PDB entry 2LXC | solution NMR | chains A and B of the 3 polymer chains in the assembly

Chain A:
Name: Ubiquitin-like protein MDY2
From: Saccharomyces cerevisiae
Notes: fragment: ubiquitin-like domain
UniProtKB: Q12285 (MDY2_YEAST); numbering as in UniProt (aligned over 74-151)
Sequence (81 residues; each row starts with the number of its first residue):
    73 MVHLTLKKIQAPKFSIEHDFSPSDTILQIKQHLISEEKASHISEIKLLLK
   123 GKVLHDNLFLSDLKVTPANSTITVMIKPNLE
Construct notes: initiating methionine (73); expression tag (152-153)
Reported in the primary citation:
  - mutagenesis - L120I: unchanged binding to Small glutamine-rich tetratricopeptide repeat-containing protein 2 (chain B)

Chain B:
Name: Small glutamine-rich tetratricopeptide repeat-containing protein 2
From: Saccharomyces cerevisiae
Notes: fragment: N-terminal domain
UniProtKB: Q12118 (SGT2_YEAST); residues 2-72 here = UniProt positions 2-72
Sequence (74 residues; numbered -1 to 72; the number before each row is that of its first residue; numbers below 1 keep their minus sign (Ser-1 is residue -1)):
    -1 SVDSASKEEIAALIVNYFSSIVEKKEISEDGADSLNVAMDCISEAFGFER
    49 EAVSGILGKSEFKGQHLADILNSA
Construct notes: expression tag (-1 to 1)
Reported in the primary citation:
  - self-association interface (contacts with another copy of this molecule): Ser32, Ala36, Cys39, Ala43
  - mutagenesis - E47A: unchanged binding to Ubiquitin-like protein MDY2 (chain A)

Chain A / chain B interface:
Pairs across the interface - 11 pairs, chain A then chain B:
  Ile81(A) with Cys39(B)
  Gln82(A) with Asp38(B); Cys39(B)
  Lys118(A) with Asp28(B); Asp31(B); Ser32(B)
  Val125(A) with Ser32(B)
  His127(A) with Asp28(B)
  Met147(A) with Val35(B); Cys39(B)
  Lys149(A) with Asp38(B)
Also at the interface, not in a pair above, chain A (9 interface residues in all): Ala83, Leu120
Also at the interface, not in a pair above, chain B (7 interface residues in all): Glu42
The authors on this interface:
  - interface residues, chain A: Ile81(A), Gln82(A), Leu120(A), Val125(A), Met147(A)
  - hot spots on chain A (mutagenesis) - L120A, G123Y, K124A (3-4-fold), V125A, M147A: decreased binding to Small glutamine-rich tetratricopeptide repeat-containing protein 2 (chain B)
  - interface residues, chain B: Asp28(B), Val35(B), Cys39(B), Glu42(B)
  - hot spots on chain B (mutagenesis) - D28A (3-4-fold), D31A (3-4-fold), V35A (over 100-fold), C39A (nearly 300-fold), C39S (700-fold), C39V (100-fold): decreased binding to Ubiquitin-like protein MDY2 (chain A)

In short:
9 residues of chain A and 7 residues of chain B are in contact. From the paper: D28A, D31A and V35A of chain
B, among others, reduce binding to Ubiquitin-like protein MDY2 (chain A); interface residues Ile81(A),
Gln82(A) and Asp28(B) among others; 13 substitutions were tested in all.
Here chain A is Ubiquitin-like protein MDY2 and chain B is Small glutamine-rich tetratricopeptide
repeat-containing protein 2, both from Saccharomyces cerevisiae. Entry 2LXC (Solution structure of the complex
between the Sgt2 homodimerization domain and the Get5 UBL domain) was determined by solution NMR.
